2P6R - chains X and A of the 3 polymer chains in the assembly; structure by X-ray diffraction, 3.00 A resolution.

== Chain X ==
Molecule: 25-nt DNA strand
Sequence (25 nucleotides; row label = number of the first residue in the row):
     1 ATCGATAGTC TCTAGACAGC ATGTC

== Chain A ==
Protein: afUHEL308 HELICASE
From: Archaeoglobus fulgidus
Amino-acid sequence (702 residues; row label = number of the first residue in the row):
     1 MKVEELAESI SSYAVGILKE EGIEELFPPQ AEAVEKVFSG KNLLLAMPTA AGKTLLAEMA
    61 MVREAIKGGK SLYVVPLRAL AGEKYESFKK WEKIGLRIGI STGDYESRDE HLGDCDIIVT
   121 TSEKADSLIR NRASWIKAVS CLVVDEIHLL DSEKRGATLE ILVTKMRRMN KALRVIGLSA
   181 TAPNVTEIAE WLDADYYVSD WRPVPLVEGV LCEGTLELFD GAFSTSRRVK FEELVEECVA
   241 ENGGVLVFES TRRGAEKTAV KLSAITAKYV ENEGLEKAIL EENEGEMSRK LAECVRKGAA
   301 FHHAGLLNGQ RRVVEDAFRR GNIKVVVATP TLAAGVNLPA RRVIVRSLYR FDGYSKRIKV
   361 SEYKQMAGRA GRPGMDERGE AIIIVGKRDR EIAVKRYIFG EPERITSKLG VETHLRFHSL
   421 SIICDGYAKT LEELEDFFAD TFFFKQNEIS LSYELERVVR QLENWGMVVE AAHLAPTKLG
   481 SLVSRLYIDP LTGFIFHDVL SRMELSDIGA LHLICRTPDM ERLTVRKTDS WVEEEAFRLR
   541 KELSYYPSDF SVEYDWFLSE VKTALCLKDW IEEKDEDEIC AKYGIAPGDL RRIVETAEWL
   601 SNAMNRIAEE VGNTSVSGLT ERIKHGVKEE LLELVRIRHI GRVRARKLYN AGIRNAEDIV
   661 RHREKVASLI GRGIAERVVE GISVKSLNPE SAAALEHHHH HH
Disordered / not traced: 22-24, 687-702

== Chain X / chain A interface ==
Residue-residue contacts (72; chain X residue first):
  DT11(X) with Lys527(A), hydrogen bond to the phosphate
  DC12(X) with Arg526(A), phosphate contact; Lys527(A), salt bridge to the phosphate
  DT13(X) with Thr251(A), phosphate contact; Phe351(A), stacking on the base; Arg526(A), salt bridge to the phosphate
  DA14(X) with Ser250(A), sugar contact; Thr251(A), phosphate contact; Arg252(A), hydrogen bond to the phosphate; Thr329(A), hydrogen bond to the phosphate; Pro330(A), base contact; Arg350(A), hydrogen bond to the base
  DG15(X) with Lys154(A), hydrogen bond to the base; Arg252(A), salt bridge to the phosphate; His303(A), phosphate contact; Ala304(A), hydrogen bond to the phosphate; Thr329(A), hydrogen bond to the phosphate; Pro330(A), sugar contact; Thr331(A), phosphate contact
  DA16(X) with Leu77(A), phosphate contact; Ala304(A), phosphate contact; Arg311(A), salt bridge to the phosphate; Glu521(A), hydrogen bond to the base; Arg592(A), base contact
  DC17(X) with Pro76(A), sugar contact; Leu77(A), phosphate contact; Arg78(A), salt bridge to the phosphate; Thr121(A), hydrogen bond to the phosphate; Glu123(A), sugar contact; Arg155(A), hydrogen bond to the sugar
  DA18(X) with Arg78(A), salt bridge to the phosphate; Thr102(A), phosphate contact; Gly103(A), hydrogen bond to the phosphate; Thr121(A), hydrogen bond to the phosphate; Glu123(A), sugar contact; Lys124(A), phosphate contact; Ser127(A), phosphate contact; Tyr487(A), sugar contact; Thr596(A), base contact; Trp599(A), stacking on the base
  DG19(X) with Gly103(A), phosphate contact; Lys124(A), salt bridge to the phosphate; Ser127(A), hydrogen bond to the phosphate; Leu486(A), sugar contact; Glu598(A), hydrogen bond to the base; Trp599(A), base contact; Asn602(A), base contact
  DC20(X) with Gly103(A), hydrogen bond to the base
  DA21(X) with Gly103(A), base contact; Asp104(A), hydrogen bond to the base
  DT22(X) with Asp104(A), base contact; Tyr105(A), base contact; Glu106(A), base contact
  DG23(X) with Arg638(A), sugar contact; His639(A), sugar contact; Lys685(A), salt bridge to the phosphate
  DT24(X) with Glu282(A), base contact; Arg591(A), hydrogen bond to the base; His625(A), phosphate contact; Val635(A), phosphate contact; Ile637(A), phosphate contact; Arg638(A), phosphate contact; His639(A), hydrogen bond to the phosphate; Ile640(A), hydrogen bond to the phosphate; Gly641(A), hydrogen bond to the phosphate
  DC25(X) with Glu282(A), base contact; His639(A), phosphate contact; Ile640(A), phosphate contact; Gly641(A), hydrogen bond to the phosphate; Arg642(A), hydrogen bond to the phosphate; Val643(A), hydrogen bond to the phosphate; Arg644(A), salt bridge to the phosphate
Other interface residues (no listed pair), chain A (58 interface residues in all): Arg108, Asn131, Glu281, Asp352, Arg485, Thr524, Glu595, Arg606, Thr620, Ala645

== Overview ==
15 residues of chain X and 58 residues of chain A are in contact, with 23 hydrogen bonds, 9 salt bridges and 2
aromatic stacking contacts. Among the polar pairs are DA14(X)-Arg350(A), DG15(X)-Lys154(A) and
DA16(X)-Glu521(A).
Chain X is a 25-nt DNA strand and chain A is afUHEL308 HELICASE (Archaeoglobus fulgidus); the structure,
Crystal structure of superfamily 2 helicase Hel308 in complex with unwound DNA, was determined by X-ray
diffraction (same publication as 2P6U).
